3U60 - chains G and F of the 10 polymer chains in the assembly; structure by X-ray diffraction, 3.34 A resolution.

# Chain G
Protein: DNA polymerase processivity component
Organism: Enterobacteria phage T4
UniProtKB: P04525 (DPA5_BPT4); residues 5001-5228 here correspond to UniProt positions 1-228 (UniProt number = residue number - 5000)
Amino-acid sequence (228 residues; numbered 5001 to 5228; the number before each row is that of its first residue):
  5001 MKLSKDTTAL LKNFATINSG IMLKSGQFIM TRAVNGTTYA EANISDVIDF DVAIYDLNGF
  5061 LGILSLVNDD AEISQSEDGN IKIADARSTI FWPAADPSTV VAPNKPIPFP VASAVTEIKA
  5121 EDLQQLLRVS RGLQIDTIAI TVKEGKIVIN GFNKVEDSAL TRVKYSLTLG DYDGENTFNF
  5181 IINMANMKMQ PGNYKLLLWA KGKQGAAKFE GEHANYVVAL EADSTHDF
Modified residues: Mse5001, Mse5022, Mse5030, Mse5184, Mse5187, Mse5189 (selenomethionine; parent Met)

# Chain F
Protein: DNA polymerase processivity component
Organism: Enterobacteria phage T4
UniProtKB: P04525 (DPA5_BPT4); residues 7001-7228 here correspond to UniProt positions 1-228 (UniProt number = residue number - 7000)
Amino-acid sequence (228 residues; row label = number of the first residue in the row):
  7001 MKLSKDTTAL LKNFATINSG IMLKSGQFIM TRAVNGTTYA EANISDVIDF DVAIYDLNGF
  7061 LGILSLVNDD AEISQSEDGN IKIADARSTI FWPAADPSTV VAPNKPIPFP VASAVTEIKA
  7121 EDLQQLLRVS RGLQIDTIAI TVKEGKIVIN GFNKVEDSAL TRVKYSLTLG DYDGENTFNF
  7181 IINMANMKMQ PGNYKLLLWA KGKQGAAKFE GEHANYVVAL EADSTHDF
Modified residues: Mse7001, Mse7022, Mse7030, Mse7184, Mse7187, Mse7189 (selenomethionine; parent Met)

# How chain G and chain F interact
Pairs across the interface (17):
  Lys5119(G) - Arg7087(F)
  Gln5125(G) - Leu7066(F)
  Gln5125(G) - Asp7085(F)
  Gln5125(G) - Ser7088(F)  hydrogen bond
  Arg5128(G) - Leu7066(F)
  Gly5132(G) - Trp7092(F)
  Leu5133(G) - Ile7090(F)  hydrophobic
  Val5163(G) - Phe7091(F)
  Lys5164(G) - Ile7090(F)
  Lys5164(G) - Phe7091(F)  hydrogen bond (backbone-backbone)
  Tyr5165(G) - Thr7089(F)
  Tyr5165(G) - Ile7090(F)  hydrophobic
  Ser5166(G) - Ser7088(F)
  Ser5166(G) - Thr7089(F)  hydrogen bond (backbone-backbone)
  Leu5167(G) - Arg7087(F)
  Leu5167(G) - Ser7088(F)
  Thr5168(G) - Arg7087(F)  hydrogen bond (backbone-backbone)
Also at the interface, not in a pair above, chain G (12 interface residues in all): Val5129
Also at the interface, not in a pair above, chain F (9 interface residues in all): Ile7063

# Overview
12 residues of chain G face 9 of chain F across their interface, with 4 hydrogen bonds. Polar pairs include
Gln5125(G)-Ser7088(F), Lys5164(G)-Phe7091(F) and Ser5166(G)-Thr7089(F).
Both chains are DNA polymerase processivity component (Enterobacteria phage T4). Entry 3U60 (Structure of T4
Bacteriophage Clamp Loader Bound To Open Clamp, DNA and ATP Analog) was determined by X-ray diffraction,
deposited together with 3U5Z and 3U61.
